6OKF - chains B and D of the 4 polymer chains in the assembly; structure by X-ray diffraction, 2.50 A resolution.

Chain B:
Name: 3-oxoacyl-[acyl-carrier-protein] synthase 1
Source organism: Escherichia coli (strain K12)
Notes: EC 2.3.1.41
UniProt: P0A953 (FABB_ECOLI); residues 1-406 here = UniProt positions 1-406
Amino-acid sequence (406 residues; numbered 1 to 406; the number before each row is that of its first residue):
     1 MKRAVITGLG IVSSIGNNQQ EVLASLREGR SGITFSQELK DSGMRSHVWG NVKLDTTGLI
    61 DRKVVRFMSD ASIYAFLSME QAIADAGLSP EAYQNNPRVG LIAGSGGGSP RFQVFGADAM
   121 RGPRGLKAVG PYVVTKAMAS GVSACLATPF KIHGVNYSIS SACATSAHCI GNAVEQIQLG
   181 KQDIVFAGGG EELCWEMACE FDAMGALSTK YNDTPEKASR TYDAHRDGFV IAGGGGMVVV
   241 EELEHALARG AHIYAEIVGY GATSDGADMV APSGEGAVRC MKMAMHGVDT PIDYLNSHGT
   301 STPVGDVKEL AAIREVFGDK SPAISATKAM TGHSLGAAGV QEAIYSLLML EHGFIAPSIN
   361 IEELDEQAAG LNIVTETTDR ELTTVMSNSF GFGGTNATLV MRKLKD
Not modelled in the structure: 1, 406
Glycans and other covalent adducts: compound MRJ linked to Cys163
Bound ions: Na+: Asn296, Glu342, Ser387, Asn388
Small-molecule neighbours:
  - MRJ (N-[2-(dodecanoylamino)ethyl]-N~3~-[(2R)-2-hydroxy-3,3-dimethyl-4-(phosphonooxy)butanoyl]-beta-alaninamide), molecule 1: Gly106, Gly107, Pro110, Ala162, Met197, Glu200, Phe201, Met204, Gly205, Ala206, Val270, Pro272, His298, Thr302, Val304, His333, Leu335, Phe390, Gly391, Phe392
  - MRJ, molecule 2: Gln113, Val134, Ala137, Met138
Curated features (UniProtKB/Swiss-Prot):
  - active site (For beta-ketoacyl synthase activity): Cys163, His298, His333

Chain D:
Name: Acyl carrier protein
Source organism: Escherichia coli (strain K12)
UniProt: P0A6A8 (ACP_ECOLI); residues 0-77 here correspond to UniProt positions 1-78 (UniProt number = residue number + 1)
Amino-acid sequence (78 residues; each row starts with the number of its first residue; numbering starts at 0):
     0 MSTIEERVKK IIGEQLGVKQ EEVTNNASFV EDLGADSLDT VELVMALEEE FDTEIPDEEA
    60 EKITTVQAAI DYINGHQA
Not modelled in the structure: 0
Curated features (UniProtKB/Swiss-Prot):
  - modified residue: Ser36 (O-(pantetheine 4'-phosphoryl)serine)

Interface between chain B and chain D:
Residue-residue contacts (22; chain B residue first):
  Arg62(B) - Gln14(D)  hydrogen bond (side chain-backbone)
  Arg62(B) - Leu15(D)  hydrogen bond (side chain-backbone)
  Arg62(B) - Gly16(D)
  Lys63(B) - Gly33(D)  hydrogen bond (side chain-backbone)
  Lys63(B) - Asp35(D)  salt bridge
  Lys63(B) - Asp38(D)  salt bridge
  Arg66(B) - Asp35(D)  salt bridge
  Arg66(B) - Asp38(D)  salt bridge
  Phe67(B) - Leu37(D)  hydrophobic
  Arg124(B) - Met44(D)
  Arg124(B) - Glu47(D)  salt bridge
  Arg124(B) - Glu48(D)  salt bridge
  Lys127(B) - Met44(D)
  Lys127(B) - Glu47(D)  salt bridge
  Lys127(B) - Ile54(D)  hydrogen bond (side chain-backbone)
  Lys127(B) - Asp56(D)
  Gly130(B) - Met44(D)
  Pro131(B) - Leu37(D)
  Pro131(B) - Val40(D)  hydrophobic
  Pro131(B) - Glu41(D)
  Tyr132(B) - Leu37(D)
  Tyr132(B) - Asp38(D)  hydrogen bond
Interface residues without a listed pair, chain B (10 interface residues in all): Ala128
Interface residues without a listed pair, chain D (15 interface residues in all): Glu53

In short:
10 residues of chain B face 15 of chain D across their interface, with 5 hydrogen bonds and 7 salt bridges.
Polar pairs include Lys63(B)-Asp35(D), Lys63(B)-Asp38(D) and Arg66(B)-Asp35(D). Bound to chain B: compound
MRJ. Compound MRJ is covalently linked to Cys163(B).
Chain B is 3-oxoacyl-[acyl-carrier-protein] synthase 1 and chain D is Acyl carrier protein, both from
Escherichia coli (strain K12); the structure, Crosslinked Crystal Structure of Type II Fatty Acid Synthase
Ketosynthase, FabB, and C16-crypto Acyl Carrier Protein ..., was determined by X-ray diffraction (same
publication as 6OKG, 6OLT and 6OKC).
